Entry 4A3M (X-ray diffraction, 3.90 A resolution); this record covers chains A and B of the 15 polymer chains in the assembly.

[Chain A]
Protein: DNA-directed RNA polymerase II subunit RPB1
Organism: Saccharomyces cerevisiae
Notes: EC 2.7.7.6
Reference sequence: P04050 (RPB1_YEAST); residue numbers follow UniProt; this construct covers 1-1732
Chain sequence (1732 residues; numbered 1 to 1732; the number before each row is that of its first residue):
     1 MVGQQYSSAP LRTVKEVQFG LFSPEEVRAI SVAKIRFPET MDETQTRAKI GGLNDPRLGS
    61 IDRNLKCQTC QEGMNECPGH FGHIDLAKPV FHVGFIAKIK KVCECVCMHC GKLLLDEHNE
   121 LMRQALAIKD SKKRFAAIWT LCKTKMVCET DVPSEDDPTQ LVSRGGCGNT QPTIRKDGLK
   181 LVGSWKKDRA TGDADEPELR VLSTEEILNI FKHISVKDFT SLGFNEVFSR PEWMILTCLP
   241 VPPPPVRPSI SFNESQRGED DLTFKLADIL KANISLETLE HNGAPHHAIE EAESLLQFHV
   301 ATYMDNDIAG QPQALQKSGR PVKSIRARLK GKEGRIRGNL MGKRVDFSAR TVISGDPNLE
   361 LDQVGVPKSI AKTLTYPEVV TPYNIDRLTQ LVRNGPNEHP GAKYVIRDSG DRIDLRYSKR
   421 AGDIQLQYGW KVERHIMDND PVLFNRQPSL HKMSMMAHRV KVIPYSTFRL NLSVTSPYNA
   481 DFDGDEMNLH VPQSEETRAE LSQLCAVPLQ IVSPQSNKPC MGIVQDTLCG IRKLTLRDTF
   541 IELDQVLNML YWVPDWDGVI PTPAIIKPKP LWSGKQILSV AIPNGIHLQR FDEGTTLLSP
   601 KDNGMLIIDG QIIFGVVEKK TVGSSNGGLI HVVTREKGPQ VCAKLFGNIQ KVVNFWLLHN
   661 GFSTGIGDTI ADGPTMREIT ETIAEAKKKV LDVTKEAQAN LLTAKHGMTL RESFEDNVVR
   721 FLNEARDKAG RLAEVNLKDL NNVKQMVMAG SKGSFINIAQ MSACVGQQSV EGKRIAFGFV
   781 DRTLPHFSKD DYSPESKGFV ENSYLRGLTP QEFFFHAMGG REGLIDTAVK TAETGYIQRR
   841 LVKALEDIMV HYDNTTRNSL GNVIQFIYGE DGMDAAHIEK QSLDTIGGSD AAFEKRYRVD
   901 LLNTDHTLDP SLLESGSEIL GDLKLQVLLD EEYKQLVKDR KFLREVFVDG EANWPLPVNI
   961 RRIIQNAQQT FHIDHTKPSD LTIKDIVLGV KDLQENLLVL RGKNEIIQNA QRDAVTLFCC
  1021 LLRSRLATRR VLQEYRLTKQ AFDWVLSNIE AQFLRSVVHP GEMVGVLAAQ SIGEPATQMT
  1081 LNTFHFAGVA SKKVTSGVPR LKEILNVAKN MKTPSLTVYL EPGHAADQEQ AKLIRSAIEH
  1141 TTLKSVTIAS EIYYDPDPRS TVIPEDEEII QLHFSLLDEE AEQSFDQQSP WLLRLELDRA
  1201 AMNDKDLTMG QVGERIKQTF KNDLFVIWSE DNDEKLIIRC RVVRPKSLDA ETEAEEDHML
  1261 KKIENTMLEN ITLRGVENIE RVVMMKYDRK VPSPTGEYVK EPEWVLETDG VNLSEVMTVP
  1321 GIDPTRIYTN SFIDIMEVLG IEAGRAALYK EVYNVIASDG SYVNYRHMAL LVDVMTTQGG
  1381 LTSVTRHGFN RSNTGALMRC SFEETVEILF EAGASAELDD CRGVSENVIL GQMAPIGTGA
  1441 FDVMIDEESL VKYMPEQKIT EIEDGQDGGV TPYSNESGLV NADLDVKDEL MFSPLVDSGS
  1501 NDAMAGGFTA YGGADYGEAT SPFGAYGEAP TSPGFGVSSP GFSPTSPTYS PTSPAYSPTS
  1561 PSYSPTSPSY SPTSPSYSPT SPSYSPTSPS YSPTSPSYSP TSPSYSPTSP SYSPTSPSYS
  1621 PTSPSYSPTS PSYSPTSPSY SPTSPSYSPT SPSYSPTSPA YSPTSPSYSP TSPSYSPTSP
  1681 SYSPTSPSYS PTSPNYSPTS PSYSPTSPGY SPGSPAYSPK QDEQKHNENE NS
Unresolved in the structure: 1-2, 1084-1091, 1177-1186, 1244-1253, 1456-1732
Curated features (UniProtKB/Swiss-Prot):
  - region: Pro248 to Asp260 (Lid loop), Asn306 to Lys323 (Rudder loop), Pro810 to Glu822 (Bridging helix)
  - binding site (Zn(2+)): Cys67, Cys70, Cys77, His80, Cys107, Cys110, Cys148, Cys167
  - binding site (Mg(2+)): Asp481, Asp483, Asp485
  - modified residue: Thr1471 (Phosphothreonine)
  - cross-link (Glycyl lysine isopeptide (Lys-Gly)): Lys695 (interchain with G-Cter in ubiquitin), Lys1246 (interchain with G-Cter in ubiquitin), Lys1350 (interchain with G-Cter in ubiquitin)
  - natural variant: Ser1653 to Pro1659 (deletion: In strain: A364A)
  - mutagenesis: Lys1246 (K1246R: Impairs ubiquitination during transcription stress)
Bound ions: Zn2+ site 1: Cys67, Cys70, Cys77, His80; Zn2+ site 2: Cys107, Cys110, Cys148, Cys167; Mg2+: Asp481, Asp483, Asp485 (shared with 1 residue of chain P)
Residues lining bound ligands: AMP-CPP (APC; diphosphomethylphosphonic acid adenosyl ester): Arg446, Pro448, Asn479, Asp481, Asp483, Lys752, Leu1081
Reported in the primary citation:
  - mutagenesis - Q1078N, Q1078S: abolished growth (citing earlier work)

[Chain B]
Protein: DNA-directed RNA polymerase II subunit RPB2
Organism: Saccharomyces cerevisiae
Notes: EC 2.7.7.6
Reference sequence: P08518 (RPB2_YEAST); numbering as in UniProt (aligned over 1-1224)
Chain sequence (1224 residues; each row starts with the number of its first residue):
     1 MSDLANSEKY YDEDPYGFED ESAPITAEDS WAVISAFFRE KGLVSQQLDS FNQFVDYTLQ
    61 DIICEDSTLI LEQLAQHTTE SDNISRKYEI SFGKIYVTKP MVNESDGVTH ALYPQEARLR
   121 NLTYSSGLFV DVKKRTYEAI DVPGRELKYE LIAEESEDDS ESGKVFIGRL PIMLRSKNCY
   181 LSEATESDLY KLKECPFDMG GYFIINGSEK VLIAQERSAG NIVQVFKKAA PSPISHVAEI
   241 RSALEKGSRF ISTLQVKLYG REGSSARTIK ATLPYIKQDI PIVIIFRALG IIPDGEILEH
   301 ICYDVNDWQM LEMLKPCVED GFVIQDRETA LDFIGRRGTA LGIKKEKRIQ YAKDILQKEF
   361 LPHITQLEGF ESRKAFFLGY MINRLLLCAL DRKDQDDRDH FGKKRLDLAG PLLAQLFKTL
   421 FKKLTKDIFR YMQRTVEEAH DFNMKLAINA KTITSGLKYA LATGNWGEQK KAMSSRAGVS
   481 QVLNRYTYSS TLSHLRRTNT PIGRDGKLAK PRQLHNTHWG LVCPAETPEG QACGLVKNLS
   541 LMSCISVGTD PMPIITFLSE WGMEPLEDYV PHQSPDATRV FVNGVWHGVH RNPARLMETL
   601 RTLRRKGDIN PEVSMIRDIR EKELKIFTDA GRVYRPLFIV EDDESLGHKE LKVRKGHIAK
   661 LMATEYQDIE GGFEDVEEYT WSSLLNEGLV EYIDAEEEES ILIAMQPEDL EPAEANEEND
   721 LDVDPAKRIR VSHHATTFTH CEIHPSMILG VAASIIPFPD HNQSPRNTYQ SAMGKQAMGV
   781 FLTNYNVRMD TMANILYYPQ KPLGTTRAME YLKFRELPAG QNAIVAIACY SGYNQEDSMI
   841 MNQSSIDRGL FRSLFFRSYM DQEKKYGMSI TETFEKPQRT NTLRMKHGTY DKLDDDGLIA
   901 PGVRVSGEDV IIGKTTPISP DEEELGQRTA YHSKRDASTP LRSTENGIVD QVLVTTNQDG
   961 LKFVKVRVRT TKIPQIGDKF ASRHGQKGTI GITYRREDMP FTAEGIVPDL IINPHAIPSR
  1021 MTVAHLIECL LSKVAALSGN EGDASPFTDI TVEGISKLLR EHGYQSRGFE VMYNGHTGKK
  1081 LMAQIFFGPT YYQRLRHMVD DKIHARARGP MQVLTRQPVE GRSRDGGLRF GEMERDCMIA
  1141 HGAASFLKER LMEASDAFRV HICGICGLMT VIAKLNHNQF ECKGCDNKID IYQIHIPYAA
  1201 KLLFQELMAM NITPRLYTDR SRDF
Unresolved in the structure: 1-19, 71-89, 135-163, 438-445, 503-508, 669-677, 716-721, 920-932
Bound ions: Zn2+: Cys1163, Cys1166, Cys1182, Cys1185
Residues lining bound ligands: AMP-CPP (APC; diphosphomethylphosphonic acid adenosyl ester): Arg766, Tyr769, Asp837, Lys987, Ser1019, Arg1020

[How chain A and chain B interact]
Pairs across the interface - 464 pairs, chain A then chain B:
  Gln4(A) - Phe1158(B)
  Gln4(A) - Arg1159(B)  hydrogen bond (side chain-backbone)
  Gln5(A) - Arg1159(B)  hydrogen bond (backbone-side chain)
  Gln5(A) - Leu1175(B)
  Ser7(A) - Arg1159(B)
  Ser7(A) - His1161(B)  hydrogen bond
  Ser7(A) - Phe1180(B)
  Ser7(A) - Gln1193(B)
  Ser8(A) - Asn1178(B)  hydrogen bond
  Ser8(A) - Phe1180(B)
  Ala9(A) - His1161(B)
  Ala9(A) - Gln1193(B)
  Pro10(A) - Ile1191(B)
  Pro10(A) - Tyr1192(B)
  Pro10(A) - Gln1193(B)  hydrogen bond (backbone-backbone)
  Leu11(A) - Gln1193(B)
  Leu11(A) - Ile1194(B)  hydrophobic
  Leu11(A) - His1195(B)
  Arg12(A) - Tyr1192(B)
  Arg12(A) - Gln1193(B)  hydrogen bond (backbone-backbone)
  Arg12(A) - Ile1194(B)
  Arg12(A) - Thr1218(B)  hydrogen bond
  Thr13(A) - Thr1218(B)
  Val14(A) - Leu1216(B)  hydrophobic
  Val14(A) - Tyr1217(B)
  Lys15(A) - Tyr1217(B)  hydrogen bond (backbone-backbone)
  Lys15(A) - Thr1218(B)
  Lys15(A) - Asp1219(B)
  Lys15(A) - Arg1220(B)  hydrogen bond (backbone-side chain)
  Glu16(A) - Arg1215(B)
  Glu16(A) - Leu1216(B)
  Glu16(A) - Tyr1217(B)  hydrogen bond (backbone-backbone)
  Glu16(A) - Asp1219(B)
  Glu16(A) - Arg1220(B)
  Glu16(A) - Ser1221(B)  hydrogen bond
  Glu16(A) - Arg1222(B)
  Val17(A) - Arg1215(B)
  Val17(A) - Leu1216(B)  hydrophobic
  Gln18(A) - Thr1213(B)
  Gln18(A) - Pro1214(B)
  Gln18(A) - Arg1215(B)  hydrogen bond (backbone-backbone)
  Gln18(A) - Tyr1217(B)
  Phe19(A) - Thr1213(B)
  Phe19(A) - Pro1214(B)  hydrophobic
  Gly20(A) - Ile1212(B)
  Gly20(A) - Thr1213(B)  hydrogen bond (backbone-backbone)
  Leu21(A) - Asn1211(B)
  Leu21(A) - Thr1213(B)
  Leu21(A) - Arg1215(B)
  Phe22(A) - Met1208(B)  hydrophobic
  Phe22(A) - Asn1211(B)  hydrogen bond (backbone-backbone)
  Phe22(A) - Thr1213(B)
  Glu26(A) - Leu1168(B)
  Glu26(A) - Arg1215(B)  salt bridge
  Ala29(A) - Lys1183(B)
  Ala29(A) - Gly1184(B)
  Ile30(A) - Thr1170(B)
  Ile30(A) - Lys1183(B)  hydrogen bond (backbone-side chain)
  Val32(A) - Lys1183(B)
  Thr69(A) - Ile1172(B)
  Thr69(A) - Lys1174(B)  hydrogen bond (backbone-side chain)
  Cys70(A) - Ile1172(B)
  Cys70(A) - Lys1174(B)
  Glu72(A) - Ala1173(B)
  Glu72(A) - Lys1174(B)
  Glu72(A) - Leu1175(B)  hydrogen bond (side chain-backbone)
  Glu72(A) - Asn1176(B)
  Met74(A) - Arg1116(B)  hydrogen bond (backbone-side chain)
  Asn75(A) - Arg1116(B)  hydrogen bond
  Glu76(A) - Phe1158(B)
  Glu76(A) - Arg1159(B)  salt bridge
  Glu76(A) - Leu1175(B)
  Cys77(A) - Arg1116(B)
  Cys77(A) - Phe1158(B)
  Pro78(A) - Lys1201(B)  hydrogen bond (backbone-side chain)
  Gly79(A) - Gln1205(B)
  His80(A) - Val1171(B)
  Phe81(A) - Gln1205(B)
  Phe81(A) - Met1208(B)  hydrophobic
  Phe81(A) - Ala1209(B)
  His92(A) - Met1210(B)  hydrogen bond (side chain-backbone)
  His92(A) - Asn1211(B)
  Phe95(A) - Ile1212(B)  hydrophobic
  Phe228(A) - Arg1215(B)
  Trp233(A) - Asn1211(B)  hydrogen bond (backbone-side chain)
  Leu236(A) - Asn1211(B)
  Pro240(A) - Met1208(B)
  Pro240(A) - Ala1209(B)
  Pro240(A) - Asn1211(B)
  Pro242(A) - Ala1209(B)  hydrophobic
  Pro245(A) - Leu1114(B)
  Pro245(A) - Tyr1198(B)
  Pro245(A) - Lys1201(B)
  Pro245(A) - Leu1202(B)
  Val246(A) - Leu1114(B)
  Val246(A) - Leu1202(B)  hydrophobic
  Val246(A) - Gln1205(B)
  Val246(A) - Glu1206(B)
  Pro248(A) - Leu1114(B)
  Asn253(A) - Arg884(B)
  Asn253(A) - Arg935(B)
  Glu254(A) - Arg935(B)
  Ser255(A) - Ile918(B)
  Ser255(A) - Arg935(B)
  Tyr303(A) - Ala1209(B)
  Met304(A) - Met1210(B)
  Leu315(A) - Lys471(B)
  Lys317(A) - Lys471(B)
  Ser318(A) - Lys470(B)
  Ser318(A) - Lys471(B)
  Gly319(A) - Lys471(B)
  Ile325(A) - Glu1206(B)
  Ile325(A) - Ala1209(B)  hydrophobic
  Ile325(A) - Met1210(B)  hydrophobic
  Arg326(A) - Met1210(B)
  Arg328(A) - Glu1206(B)
  Leu329(A) - Leu1203(B)  hydrophobic
  Leu329(A) - Glu1206(B)
  Arg335(A) - Leu1114(B)
  Arg335(A) - Thr1115(B)
  Arg335(A) - Ala1199(B)
  Arg335(A) - Leu1202(B)
  Arg335(A) - Leu1203(B)
  Arg335(A) - Glu1206(B)  salt bridge
  Ile336(A) - Leu1203(B)  hydrophobic
  Arg337(A) - Arg1129(B)  hydrogen bond (backbone-side chain)
  Arg337(A) - Glu1132(B)  salt bridge
  Gly338(A) - Arg1129(B)  hydrogen bond (backbone-side chain)
  Asn339(A) - Thr1115(B)
  Asn339(A) - Gln1117(B)  hydrogen bond (backbone-side chain)
  Asn339(A) - Asp1156(B)
  Asn339(A) - Ala1199(B)
  Leu340(A) - Pro1197(B)  hydrophobic
  Leu340(A) - Ala1199(B)  hydrophobic
  Leu340(A) - Ala1200(B)
  Leu340(A) - Leu1203(B)  hydrophobic
  Met341(A) - Glu1132(B)
  Met341(A) - Arg1135(B)
  Gly342(A) - Arg1129(B)  hydrogen bond (backbone-side chain)
  Gly342(A) - Phe1130(B)
  Gly342(A) - Glu1132(B)
  Lys343(A) - Gln1117(B)
  Lys343(A) - Arg1129(B)
  Lys343(A) - Phe1130(B)  hydrogen bond (backbone-backbone)
  Lys343(A) - Leu1151(B)  hydrogen bond (side chain-backbone)
  Lys343(A) - Ser1155(B)
  Lys343(A) - Asp1156(B)
  Lys343(A) - Pro1197(B)
  Arg344(A) - Gln1117(B)
  Arg344(A) - Pro1118(B)
  Arg344(A) - Val1119(B)
  Arg344(A) - Glu1120(B)  salt bridge
  Arg344(A) - Gly1121(B)
  Arg344(A) - Gly1127(B)  hydrogen bond (side chain-backbone)
  Arg344(A) - Leu1128(B)
  Arg344(A) - Ser1155(B)  hydrogen bond (backbone-side chain)
  Val345(A) - Pro1118(B)
  Val345(A) - Gly1127(B)
  Val345(A) - Leu1128(B)  hydrogen bond (backbone-backbone)
  Val345(A) - Phe1130(B)  hydrophobic
  Val345(A) - Arg1150(B)
  Val345(A) - Ala1154(B)
  Val345(A) - Ser1155(B)
  Asp346(A) - Arg1106(B)  salt bridge
  Asp346(A) - Arg1108(B)
  Asp346(A) - Met1111(B)
  Asp346(A) - Pro1118(B)
  Asp346(A) - Arg1150(B)  hydrogen bond (backbone-side chain)
  Asp346(A) - Ala1154(B)  hydrogen bond (backbone-backbone)
  Asp346(A) - Ser1155(B)
  Phe347(A) - Arg1106(B)
  Phe347(A) - Ala1107(B)
  Phe347(A) - Arg1108(B)
  Phe347(A) - Arg1150(B)  hydrogen bond (backbone-side chain)
  Ser348(A) - Ala1105(B)
  Ser348(A) - Arg1106(B)  hydrogen bond (backbone-backbone)
  Ser348(A) - Leu1128(B)  hydrogen bond (side chain-backbone)
  Ala349(A) - His1104(B)
  Ala349(A) - Ala1105(B)  hydrophobic
  Ala349(A) - Leu1128(B)
  Arg350(A) - Lys1102(B)
  Arg350(A) - Ile1103(B)
  Arg350(A) - His1104(B)  hydrogen bond (backbone-backbone)
  Arg350(A) - Leu1128(B)
  Thr351(A) - Val1099(B)
  Thr351(A) - Ile1103(B)
  Val352(A) - Gly977(B)
  Val352(A) - Val1099(B)  hydrophobic
  Val352(A) - Lys1102(B)
  Ile353(A) - Thr989(B)
  Asp356(A) - Tyr833(B)  hydrogen bond
  Pro357(A) - Gly832(B)
  Pro357(A) - Tyr833(B)
  Asn358(A) - Tyr833(B)  hydrogen bond
  Ile370(A) - Ile1103(B)  hydrophobic
  Ile370(A) - Ala1105(B)  hydrophobic
  Thr373(A) - Ala1105(B)
  Thr373(A) - Ala1107(B)
  Leu374(A) - Arg1106(B)
  Thr375(A) - Arg1108(B)
  Lys403(A) - Ala1107(B)
  Tyr404(A) - Arg1108(B)
  Arg412(A) - Arg1108(B)
  Glu433(A) - Arg1108(B)  salt bridge
  Leu443(A) - Phe1146(B)  hydrophobic
  Asn445(A) - Glu1134(B)
  Gln447(A) - Arg1129(B)
  Gln447(A) - Glu1134(B)  hydrogen bond
  Pro448(A) - Met1133(B)
  Pro448(A) - Glu1134(B)
  Ser449(A) - Met1133(B)
  Ser449(A) - Glu1134(B)
  His451(A) - Cys1137(B)
  Lys452(A) - Ala1140(B)
  Lys452(A) - His1141(B)  hydrogen bond (backbone-side chain)
  Met455(A) - Phe1130(B)  hydrophobic
  Met455(A) - Glu1134(B)
  Met455(A) - Cys1137(B)  hydrophobic
  Met455(A) - Met1138(B)  hydrophobic
  Met455(A) - His1141(B)  hydrogen bond (backbone-side chain)
  Tyr465(A) - Ile976(B)  hydrophobic
  Ser466(A) - Gln975(B)  hydrogen bond
  Ser466(A) - Val1099(B)
  Ser466(A) - Asp1100(B)  hydrogen bond
  Ser466(A) - Ile1103(B)
  Thr467(A) - Ile976(B)
  Thr467(A) - Gly977(B)
  Arg469(A) - Tyr833(B)
  Arg469(A) - Gly991(B)  hydrogen bond (side chain-backbone)
  Leu472(A) - Gly832(B)
  Leu472(A) - Gln835(B)
  Leu472(A) - Glu836(B)
  Thr475(A) - Glu836(B)  hydrogen bond
  Ala480(A) - Glu836(B)
  Asp481(A) - Glu836(B)
  Phe482(A) - Gln835(B)
  Phe482(A) - Glu836(B)  hydrogen bond (backbone-backbone)
  Phe482(A) - Ser838(B)
  Phe482(A) - Thr989(B)  hydrogen bond (backbone-side chain)
  Asp483(A) - Asp837(B)
  Asp483(A) - Lys987(B)
  Gly484(A) - Lys979(B)
  Gly484(A) - Thr989(B)
  Gly484(A) - Lys1102(B)  hydrogen bond (backbone-side chain)
  Glu486(A) - Lys1102(B)
  Asn488(A) - Leu1128(B)
  Asn488(A) - Arg1129(B)
  His490(A) - Phe1130(B)
  His490(A) - Arg1150(B)  hydrogen bond
  Val491(A) - Arg1150(B)  hydrogen bond (backbone-side chain)
  Pro492(A) - Glu1149(B)
  Gln493(A) - Glu1149(B)  hydrogen bond (backbone-side chain)
  Gln493(A) - Arg1150(B)
  Ser494(A) - Glu1149(B)  hydrogen bond (backbone-side chain)
  Glu496(A) - Ser1145(B)  hydrogen bond
  Thr497(A) - Phe1146(B)
  Thr497(A) - Glu1149(B)  hydrogen bond
  Glu500(A) - Ala1143(B)
  Glu500(A) - Ala1144(B)  hydrogen bond (side chain-backbone)
  Glu500(A) - Ser1145(B)  hydrogen bond (side chain-backbone)
  Glu500(A) - Phe1146(B)
  Cys505(A) - Met1138(B)  hydrophobic
  Gln510(A) - His1141(B)  hydrogen bond
  Val524(A) - Gln835(B)
  Gln525(A) - Gln835(B)
  Gln525(A) - Glu836(B)  hydrogen bond (side chain-backbone)
  Gln525(A) - His1015(B)
  Asp526(A) - Cys829(B)  hydrogen bond
  Asp526(A) - Tyr830(B)
  Asp526(A) - Gly832(B)
  Asp526(A) - Gln835(B)  hydrogen bond (backbone-side chain)
  Asp526(A) - Asn1013(B)  hydrogen bond
  Asp526(A) - His1015(B)
  Cys529(A) - His1015(B)
  Asp544(A) - Lys1079(B)  salt bridge
  Gln545(A) - Lys1079(B)
  Asn654(A) - Ser831(B)
  Asn654(A) - Gln835(B)
  Leu657(A) - Cys829(B)  hydrophobic
  Leu658(A) - Tyr830(B)  hydrophobic
  Leu658(A) - Ser831(B)
  Leu658(A) - Asn1074(B)
  Leu658(A) - His1076(B)
  Leu658(A) - Leu1081(B)
  His659(A) - Asn1074(B)
  His659(A) - Thr1077(B)
  His659(A) - Leu1081(B)
  Asn660(A) - Leu1081(B)
  Asn660(A) - Met1082(B)  hydrogen bond (backbone-backbone)
  Asn660(A) - Ala1083(B)  hydrogen bond (backbone-backbone)
  Gly661(A) - Leu1081(B)
  Gly661(A) - Ala1083(B)
  Phe662(A) - Ala828(B)
  Phe662(A) - Cys829(B)  hydrogen bond (backbone-backbone)
  Phe662(A) - Pro1014(B)  hydrophobic
  Ser663(A) - Ile827(B)  hydrogen bond (side chain-backbone)
  Ser663(A) - Pro1014(B)
  Ser663(A) - Gln1084(B)
  Ser663(A) - Ile1085(B)
  Ser663(A) - Phe1086(B)  hydrogen bond (side chain-backbone)
  Thr664(A) - Ile827(B)
  Thr664(A) - Pro1014(B)
  Thr664(A) - Ile1017(B)
  Thr664(A) - Phe1086(B)
  Gly665(A) - Phe1069(B)
  Gly665(A) - Phe1086(B)
  Ile666(A) - Val1023(B)  hydrophobic
  Ile666(A) - Leu1026(B)  hydrophobic
  Ile666(A) - Leu1030(B)  hydrophobic
  Ile666(A) - Arg1067(B)
  Ile666(A) - Phe1086(B)  hydrophobic
  Asp668(A) - Phe1069(B)
  Ile670(A) - Arg1067(B)
  Thr680(A) - Ile729(B)
  Met746(A) - Pro1014(B)
  Met746(A) - His1015(B)
  Met746(A) - Pro1018(B)  hydrophobic
  Ser751(A) - His1015(B)  hydrogen bond
  Lys752(A) - His1015(B)
  Lys752(A) - Ser1019(B)
  Lys752(A) - Arg1020(B)
  Asn757(A) - Pro1018(B)  hydrogen bond (side chain-backbone)
  Asn757(A) - Ser1019(B)  hydrogen bond (side chain-backbone)
  Asn757(A) - Met1021(B)
  Gln760(A) - Met1021(B)
  Met761(A) - Pro1018(B)
  Met761(A) - Met1021(B)  hydrophobic
  Met761(A) - Val1023(B)  hydrophobic
  Glu771(A) - Lys510(B)  salt bridge
  Glu771(A) - Gln513(B)
  Ala776(A) - Asn516(B)  hydrogen bond (backbone-side chain)
  Gly778(A) - His515(B)
  Gly778(A) - Asn516(B)
  Phe779(A) - Asn516(B)
  Phe779(A) - Thr517(B)
  Phe779(A) - Glu698(B)
  Phe779(A) - Glu699(B)
  Val780(A) - Glu699(B)  hydrogen bond (backbone-side chain)
  Asp781(A) - Arg620(B)  salt bridge
  Arg782(A) - Glu698(B)  hydrogen bond (side chain-backbone)
  Arg782(A) - Glu699(B)  hydrogen bond (side chain-backbone)
  Arg782(A) - Ile701(B)  hydrogen bond (side chain-backbone)
  Thr783(A) - Asn516(B)  hydrogen bond (backbone-side chain)
  Leu784(A) - Trp519(B)  hydrophobic
  Pro785(A) - Glu698(B)
  Pro785(A) - Ile701(B)
  Pro785(A) - Leu702(B)
  Pro785(A) - Ile703(B)  hydrogen bond (backbone-backbone)
  His786(A) - Trp519(B)
  His786(A) - Ile703(B)
  His786(A) - Met705(B)
  His786(A) - Glu742(B)  salt bridge
  Phe787(A) - Leu702(B)
  Lys789(A) - Arg620(B)
  Glu801(A) - Ile729(B)
  Asn802(A) - Arg728(B)
  Asn802(A) - Ile729(B)  hydrogen bond (side chain-backbone)
  Tyr804(A) - His761(B)  hydrogen bond (backbone-side chain)
  Tyr804(A) - Asn762(B)
  Tyr804(A) - Gln763(B)
  Tyr804(A) - Met1021(B)  hydrophobic
  Tyr804(A) - Val1023(B)  hydrophobic
  Leu805(A) - His761(B)  hydrogen bond (backbone-side chain)
  Leu805(A) - Val1052(B)
  Arg806(A) - Pro725(B)  hydrogen bond (side chain-backbone)
  Arg806(A) - Lys727(B)  hydrogen bond (side chain-backbone)
  Arg806(A) - Arg728(B)  hydrogen bond (backbone-side chain)
  Arg806(A) - Ile729(B)
  Arg806(A) - His761(B)
  Gly807(A) - Arg728(B)
  Gly807(A) - Asp760(B)
  Gly807(A) - His761(B)
  Leu808(A) - Arg728(B)
  Leu808(A) - Asp760(B)  hydrogen bond (backbone-backbone)
  Leu808(A) - Phe1047(B)
  Thr809(A) - Ile729(B)
  Thr809(A) - Arg730(B)
  Thr809(A) - Phe1047(B)
  Pro810(A) - Trp519(B)
  Pro810(A) - Met705(B)  hydrophobic
  Pro810(A) - Pro745(B)  hydrophobic
  Pro810(A) - Phe1047(B)  hydrophobic
  Gln811(A) - Met705(B)
  Gln811(A) - Val731(B)
  Phe813(A) - Ile748(B)  hydrophobic
  Phe813(A) - Leu749(B)  hydrophobic
  Phe813(A) - Pro759(B)
  Phe813(A) - Phe1047(B)  hydrophobic
  Phe814(A) - His515(B)
  Phe814(A) - Asn516(B)
  Phe814(A) - Trp519(B)  hydrophobic
  His816(A) - Ser764(B)  hydrogen bond (side chain-backbone)
  Ala817(A) - Leu514(B)
  Ala817(A) - Pro524(B)  hydrophobic
  Ala817(A) - Ser764(B)
  Met818(A) - Leu514(B)
  Met818(A) - Asn516(B)
  Gly820(A) - Ser764(B)
  Arg821(A) - Arg512(B)  hydrogen bond (side chain-backbone)
  Arg821(A) - Leu514(B)
  Arg821(A) - Cys523(B)
  Arg821(A) - Pro524(B)  hydrogen bond (side chain-backbone)
  Arg821(A) - Thr527(B)
  Glu822(A) - Gln513(B)
  Leu824(A) - Cys533(B)  hydrophobic
  Leu824(A) - Pro765(B)  hydrophobic
  Leu824(A) - Thr768(B)
  Leu824(A) - Tyr769(B)  hydrophobic
  Ile825(A) - Arg512(B)
  Ile825(A) - Gln513(B)
  Ala828(A) - Gly530(B)
  Gln838(A) - Met1133(B)
  Arg839(A) - Glu1132(B)  salt bridge
  Val842(A) - Asp1136(B)
  Lys843(A) - Glu1132(B)
  Lys843(A) - Arg1135(B)
  Glu846(A) - Arg1135(B)  salt bridge
  Met1063(A) - Ile1139(B)
  Val1066(A) - Asp1136(B)
  Val1066(A) - Ile1139(B)  hydrophobic
  Val1066(A) - Ala1140(B)  hydrophobic
  Gln1070(A) - Asp1136(B)
  Gln1070(A) - Cys1137(B)
  Gln1070(A) - Ala1140(B)
  Lys1144(A) - Glu262(B)  salt bridge
  Asn1265(A) - Gly263(B)
  Asn1265(A) - Ser265(B)
  Glu1269(A) - Glu262(B)
  Glu1269(A) - Gly263(B)
  Ser1401(A) - Glu1132(B)
  Leu1409(A) - Leu1207(B)  hydrophobic
  Phe1410(A) - Met1210(B)  hydrophobic
  Phe1410(A) - Ile1212(B)  hydrophobic
  Leu1418(A) - Arg1222(B)  hydrogen bond (backbone-side chain)
  Asp1420(A) - Arg1220(B)  hydrogen bond (backbone-side chain)
  Asp1420(A) - Arg1222(B)  salt bridge
  Arg1422(A) - Asp1223(B)  hydrogen bond (side chain-backbone)
  Arg1422(A) - Phe1224(B)
  Val1424(A) - Ile1139(B)  hydrophobic
  Ser1425(A) - Arg1135(B)
  Val1428(A) - Leu1147(B)  hydrophobic
  Val1428(A) - Leu1151(B)  hydrophobic
  Ile1429(A) - Pro1197(B)
  Ile1429(A) - Ala1200(B)
  Leu1430(A) - His1195(B)
  Leu1430(A) - Ile1196(B)
  Leu1430(A) - Pro1197(B)
  Leu1430(A) - Phe1204(B)  hydrophobic
  Gly1431(A) - Lys1148(B)  hydrogen bond (backbone-side chain)
  Gly1431(A) - Met1152(B)
  Gly1431(A) - Pro1197(B)
  Gln1432(A) - Lys1148(B)
  Met1433(A) - Ala1144(B)  hydrophobic
  Met1433(A) - Ser1145(B)
  Met1433(A) - Lys1148(B)
  Ala1434(A) - Ala1144(B)
  Ile1436(A) - Ile1139(B)
  Ile1436(A) - Gly1142(B)
  Ile1436(A) - Ala1144(B)
  Gly1437(A) - Gly1142(B)
  Thr1438(A) - Gly1142(B)  hydrogen bond (backbone-backbone)
  Thr1438(A) - Ala1144(B)
  Thr1438(A) - Ser1145(B)
  Gly1439(A) - Ala1144(B)
Interface residues without a listed pair, chain A (236 interface residues in all): Tyr6, Val27, Gln71, Cys238, Pro243, Ile250, Gln256, Ser354, Gly355, Ser369, Leu501, Leu504, Thr527, Gly667, Thr669, Asn742, Val770, Ile775, Phe777, Ser788, Asp790, Glu795, Glu812, Glu1062, Leu1067, His1258, Val1406, Gly1413, Cys1421
Interface residues without a listed pair, chain B (208 interface residues in all): Glu319, His400, His518, Glu529, Gly534, Arg635, Ala695, Ser700, Ala704, Ala726, Asn767, Asn834, Gly988, Ile990, Ile992, Ile1027, Lys1080, Gly1109, Gln1112, Val1113, Gly1131, Ala1157, Cys1166

[Overview]
236 residues of chain A and 208 residues of chain B are in contact; the contacts include 92 hydrogen bonds and
15 salt bridges. Polar pairs include Glu26(A)-Arg1215(B), Glu76(A)-Arg1159(B) and Arg335(A)-Glu1206(B).
AMP-CPP is bound between chain A and chain B. From the paper: Q1078N and Q1078S of chain A abolish growth.
Here chain A is DNA-directed RNA polymerase II subunit RPB1 and chain B is DNA-directed RNA polymerase II
subunit RPB2, both from Saccharomyces cerevisiae. Entry 4A3M (RNA Polymerase II initial transcribing complex
with a 4nt DNA-RNA hybrid and soaked with AMPCPP) was determined by X-ray diffraction (same publication as
4A3B, 4A3C, 4A3D, 4A3E, 4A3F, 4A3G and 4 further entries).
